PDB entry 5GM4 | X-ray diffraction, 1.92 A resolution | chain A

# Chain A
Name: Endoglucanase-1
Organism: Aspergillus aculeatus
Notes: EC 3.2.1.4
UniProtKB: P22669 (GUN_ASPAC); residues 3-221 here correspond to UniProt positions 19-237 (UniProt number = residue number + 16)
Chain sequence (219 residues; row label = number of the first residue in the row):
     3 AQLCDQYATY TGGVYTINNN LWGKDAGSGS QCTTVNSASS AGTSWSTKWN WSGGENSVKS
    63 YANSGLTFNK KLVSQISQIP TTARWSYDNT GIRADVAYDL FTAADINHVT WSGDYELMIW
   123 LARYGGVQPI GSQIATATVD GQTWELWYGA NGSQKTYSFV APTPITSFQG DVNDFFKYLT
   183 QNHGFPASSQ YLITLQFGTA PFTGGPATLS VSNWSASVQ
Differences from the reference sequence: engineered mutation Ala202 (Glu218 in P22669)
Disulfides: Cys6-Cys34

# In short
Chain A is Endoglucanase-1 (Aspergillus aculeatus); the structure, Crystal structure of FI-CMCase from
Aspergillus aculeatus F-50 in complex with cellotetrose, was determined by X-ray diffraction, deposited
together with 5GM3 and 5GM5.
